PDB entry 1ZGQ | X-ray diffraction, 1.90 A resolution | chains A and C of the 4 polymer chains in the assembly

Chain A (and C):
Molecule: Red fluorescent protein drFP583
Organism: Discosoma sp
Notes: engineered mutation(s): Q66M; chain C of this document is another copy of the same molecule, construct and numbering; everything in this record applies to it too
UniProtKB: Q9U6Y8 (DSRD_DISSP); aligned to UniProt positions 1-225 over residues 1-225
Chain sequence (223 residues; row label = number of the first residue in the row; note: 2 numbers in that range are skipped by the numbering (no residue carries them; nothing is unmodelled there)):
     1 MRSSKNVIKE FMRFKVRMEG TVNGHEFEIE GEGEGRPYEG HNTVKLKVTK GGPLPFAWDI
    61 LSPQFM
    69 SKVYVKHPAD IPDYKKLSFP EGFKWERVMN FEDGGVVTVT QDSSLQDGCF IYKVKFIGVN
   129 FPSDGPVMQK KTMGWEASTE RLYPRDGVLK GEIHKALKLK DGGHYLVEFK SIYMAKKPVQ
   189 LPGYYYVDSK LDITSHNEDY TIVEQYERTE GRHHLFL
Not modelled in the structure: 1-5
Covalently attached groups: covalent link Met66-Ser69
Modified positions: Met66 ({(4Z)-4-(4-hydroxybenzylidene)-2-[3-(methylthio)propanimidoyl]-5-oxo-4,5-dihydro-1H-imidazol-1-yl}acetic acid; NRQ)
Sequence notes: chromophore (66, 66, 66)

Chain A / chain C interface:
Pairs across the interface (65; chain A residue first):
  Glu100(A) - Arg153(C)  salt bridge
  Glu144(A) - Tyr192(C)
  Ala145(A) - Tyr194(C)  hydrogen bond (backbone-side chain)
  Ala145(A) - His222(C)
  Ser146(A) - Tyr194(C)
  Ser146(A) - His222(C)  hydrogen bond (backbone-side chain)
  Thr147(A) - Tyr194(C)
  Thr147(A) - His222(C)  hydrogen bond
  Arg149(A) - His162(C)  hydrogen bond (side chain-backbone)
  Arg149(A) - Lys163(C)  hydrogen bond (side chain-backbone)
  Arg149(A) - Ala164(C)
  Arg149(A) - Leu174(C)
  Tyr151(A) - Leu174(C)
  Arg153(A) - Glu100(C)  salt bridge
  Arg153(A) - His172(C)  hydrogen bond (side chain-backbone)
  Arg153(A) - Leu174(C)
  Glu160(A) - His162(C)
  Ile161(A) - His162(C)
  His162(A) - Arg149(C)  hydrogen bond (backbone-side chain)
  His162(A) - Glu160(C)
  His162(A) - Ile161(C)
  His162(A) - His162(C)  hydrogen bond
  His162(A) - Glu176(C)  salt bridge
  His162(A) - Tyr192(C)
  Lys163(A) - Arg149(C)  hydrogen bond (backbone-side chain)
  Ala164(A) - Arg149(C)
  Ala164(A) - Tyr192(C)
  His172(A) - Arg153(C)  hydrogen bond (backbone-side chain)
  His172(A) - Tyr192(C)
  Leu174(A) - Arg149(C)
  Leu174(A) - Tyr151(C)
  Leu174(A) - Arg153(C)
  Glu176(A) - His162(C)  salt bridge
  Glu176(A) - Glu176(C)
  Tyr192(A) - Glu144(C)
  Tyr192(A) - His162(C)
  Tyr192(A) - Lys163(C)
  Tyr192(A) - Ala164(C)
  Tyr192(A) - His172(C)
  Tyr194(A) - Ala145(C)  hydrogen bond (side chain-backbone)
  Tyr194(A) - Ser146(C)
  Tyr194(A) - Thr147(C)
  Asp196(A) - His222(C)  salt bridge
  Asp196(A) - Leu223(C)
  Asp196(A) - Phe224(C)
  Ser197(A) - His222(C)
  Ser197(A) - Phe224(C)
  Lys198(A) - Phe224(C)
  Lys198(A) - Leu225(C)
  Arg216(A) - Phe224(C)
  Glu218(A) - Phe224(C)
  Arg220(A) - Arg220(C)
  Arg220(A) - Leu223(C)
  His222(A) - Ala145(C)
  His222(A) - Ser146(C)  hydrogen bond (side chain-backbone)
  His222(A) - Thr147(C)
  His222(A) - Asp196(C)  salt bridge
  His222(A) - Ser197(C)
  Leu223(A) - Asp196(C)
  Leu223(A) - Arg220(C)
  Phe224(A) - Asp196(C)
  Phe224(A) - Ser197(C)
  Phe224(A) - Lys198(C)
  Phe224(A) - Arg216(C)
  Phe224(A) - Glu218(C)
Also at the interface, not in a pair above, chain A (29 interface residues in all): Thr217, Leu225
Also at the interface, not in a pair above, chain C (29 interface residues in all): Thr217

Summary:
The chain A/chain C interface involves 29 residues from each chain; the contacts include 12 hydrogen bonds and
6 salt bridges. Polar contacts include Glu100(A)-Arg153(C), His162(A)-Glu176(C) and Asp196(A)-His222(C).
Both chains are Red fluorescent protein drFP583 (Discosoma sp). Entry 1ZGQ (Crystal Structure of the Discosoma
Red Fluorescent Protein (DsRed) Variant Q66M) was determined by X-ray diffraction, deposited together with
1ZGO and 1ZGP.
